Entry 2AMC (X-ray diffraction, 2.70 A resolution); this record covers chains A and B.

Chain A:
Protein: Phenylalanyl-tRNA synthetase alpha chain
Organism: Thermus thermophilus
Notes: EC 6.1.1.20
UniProtKB: P27001 (SYFA_THETH); residue numbers follow UniProt; this construct covers 85-350
Amino-acid sequence (266 residues; each row starts with the number of its first residue):
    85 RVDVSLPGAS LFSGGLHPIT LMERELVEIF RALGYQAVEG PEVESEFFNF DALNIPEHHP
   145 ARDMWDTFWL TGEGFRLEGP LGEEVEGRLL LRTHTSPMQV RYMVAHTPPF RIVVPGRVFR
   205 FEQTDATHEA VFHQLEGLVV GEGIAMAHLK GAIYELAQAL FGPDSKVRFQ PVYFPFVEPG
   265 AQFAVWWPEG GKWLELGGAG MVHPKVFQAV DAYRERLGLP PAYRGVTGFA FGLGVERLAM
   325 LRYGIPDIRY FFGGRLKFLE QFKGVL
Bound ions: Mg2+: Glu262 (shared with Glu461(B) of chain B)
Small-molecule neighbours: tyrosine (TYR): Trp149, Thr177, His178, Ser180, Arg204, Gln218, Glu220, Phe258, Phe260, Val261, Gly282, Ala283, Gly284, Ala314, Phe315, Gly316

Chain B:
Protein: Phenylalanyl-tRNA synthetase beta chain
Organism: Thermus thermophilus
Notes: EC 6.1.1.20
UniProtKB: P27002 (SYFB_THETH); residues 1-785 here = UniProt positions 1-785
Amino-acid sequence (785 residues; numbered 1 to 785; the number before each row is that of its first residue):
     1 MRVPFSWLKA YVPELESPEV LEERLAGLGF ETDRIERVFP IPRGVVFARV LEAHPIPGTR
    61 LKRLVLDAGR TVEVVSGAEN ARKGIGVALA LPGTELPGLG QKVGERVIQG VRSFGMALSP
   121 RELGVGEYGG GLLEFPEDAL PPGTPLSEAW PEEVVLDLEV TPNRPDALGL LGLARDLHAL
   181 GYALVEPEAA LKAEALPLPF ALKVEDPEGA PHFTLGYAFG LRVAPSPLWM QRALFAAGMR
   241 PINNVVDVTN YVMLERAQPM HAFDLRFVGE GIAVRRAREG ERLKTLDGVE RTLHPEDLVI
   301 AGWRGEESFP LGLAGVMGGA ESEVREDTEA IALEVACFDP VSIRKTARRH GLRTEASHRF
   361 ERGVDPLGQV PAQRRALSLL QALAGARVAE ALLEAGSPKP PEAIPFRPEY ANRLLGTSYP
   421 EAEQIAILKR LGCRVEGEGP TYRVTPPSHR LDLRLEEDLV EEVARIQGYE TIPLALPAFF
   481 PAPDNRGVEA PYRKEQRLRE VLSGLGFQEV YTYSFMDPED ARRFRLDPPR LLLLNPLAPE
   541 KAALRTHLFP GLVRVLKENL DLDRPERALL FEVGRVFRER EETHLAGLLF GEGVGLPWAK
   601 ERLSGYFLLK GYLEALFARL GLAFRVEAQA FPFLHPGVSG RVLVEGEEVG FLGALHPEIA
   661 QELELPPVHL FELRLPLPDK PLAFQDPSRH PAAFRDLAVV VPAPTPYGEV EALVREAAGP
   721 YLESLALFDL YQGPPLPEGH KSLAFHLRFR HPKRTLRDEE VEEAVSRVAE ALRARGFGLR
   781 GLDTP
Bound ions: Mg2+: Glu461 (shared with Glu262(A) of chain A)
Small-molecule neighbours: tyrosine (TYR): Pro259, Met260, His261, Leu286, Ala314, Gly315, Val316, Met317, Gly318, Glu323, Glu334, Phe338, Ala356, Phe360
UniProt features mapped onto this chain:
  - binding site (Mg(2+)): Asp452, Asp458, Glu461, Glu462

Interface between chain A and chain B:
Pairs across the interface (191):
  Leu90(A) - Trp598(B)
  Pro91(A) - Pro597(B)  hydrophobic
  Pro91(A) - Trp598(B)  hydrogen bond (backbone-side chain)
  Gly92(A) - Pro597(B)
  Ala93(A) - Gly595(B)
  Ala93(A) - Leu596(B)
  Ser94(A) - Arg567(B)  hydrogen bond (backbone-side chain)
  Ser94(A) - Gly593(B)
  Ser94(A) - Val594(B)
  Ser94(A) - Gly595(B)  hydrogen bond (backbone-backbone)
  Leu95(A) - Val594(B)
  Phe96(A) - Gly506(B)
  Phe96(A) - Arg567(B)
  Phe96(A) - Ala568(B)
  Phe96(A) - Leu569(B)  hydrophobic
  Phe96(A) - Leu589(B)  hydrophobic
  Phe96(A) - Tyr612(B)  hydrogen bond (backbone-side chain)
  Ser97(A) - Gly506(B)
  Gly98(A) - Ser503(B)  hydrogen bond (backbone-backbone)
  Gly98(A) - Gly506(B)  hydrogen bond (backbone-backbone)
  Gly98(A) - Phe507(B)
  Gly98(A) - Gln508(B)
  Gly99(A) - Ser503(B)
  Gly99(A) - Phe507(B)  hydrogen bond (backbone-backbone)
  Gly99(A) - Gln508(B)
  Gly99(A) - Glu509(B)  hydrogen bond (backbone-backbone)
  Gly99(A) - Phe571(B)
  Leu100(A) - Arg499(B)
  Leu100(A) - Ser503(B)
  Leu100(A) - Glu509(B)
  His101(A) - Glu509(B)  hydrogen bond (backbone-side chain)
  His101(A) - Tyr511(B)
  Ile103(A) - Tyr511(B)  hydrophobic
  Thr104(A) - Gln496(B)
  Thr104(A) - Arg499(B)
  Thr104(A) - Glu509(B)  hydrogen bond
  Thr104(A) - Tyr511(B)  hydrogen bond
  Glu107(A) - Tyr492(B)  hydrogen bond
  Arg108(A) - Glu500(B)  salt bridge
  Val111(A) - Tyr492(B)
  Arg115(A) - Glu489(B)  salt bridge
  Arg115(A) - Arg493(B)
  Gln120(A) - Asn485(B)  hydrogen bond (side chain-backbone)
  Gln120(A) - Gly487(B)
  Gln120(A) - Val488(B)
  Gln120(A) - Glu489(B)
  Ala121(A) - Glu489(B)
  Ala121(A) - Tyr492(B)
  Val122(A) - Val488(B)
  Glu123(A) - Tyr492(B)
  Glu123(A) - Arg575(B)
  Gly124(A) - Arg575(B)  hydrogen bond (backbone-side chain)
  Pro125(A) - Glu581(B)
  Glu126(A) - Ser514(B)  hydrogen bond
  Glu126(A) - Arg575(B)  salt bridge
  Glu126(A) - Phe577(B)
  Glu126(A) - Glu581(B)  hydrogen bond (backbone-side chain)
  Val127(A) - Leu531(B)  hydrophobic
  Val127(A) - Leu544(B)  hydrophobic
  Val127(A) - Phe577(B)  hydrophobic
  Val127(A) - Glu581(B)  hydrogen bond (backbone-side chain)
  His142(A) - Arg344(B)
  His142(A) - Lys345(B)
  Pro144(A) - Glu361(B)
  Asp147(A) - Arg344(B)  salt bridge
  Asp147(A) - Arg348(B)  salt bridge
  Met148(A) - Pro162(B)
  Thr151(A) - Asn535(B)  hydrogen bond (backbone-side chain)
  Phe152(A) - Phe515(B)  hydrophobic
  Phe152(A) - Leu533(B)  hydrophobic
  Phe152(A) - Asn535(B)
  Phe152(A) - Leu537(B)  hydrophobic
  Trp153(A) - Leu533(B)
  Trp153(A) - Leu534(B)  hydrogen bond (backbone-backbone)
  Trp153(A) - Asn535(B)  hydrogen bond (backbone-side chain)
  Leu154(A) - Leu532(B)
  Leu154(A) - Leu533(B)  hydrophobic
  Leu154(A) - Leu534(B)
  Leu154(A) - Leu544(B)  hydrophobic
  Thr155(A) - Arg530(B)
  Thr155(A) - Leu531(B)
  Thr155(A) - Leu532(B)  hydrogen bond (backbone-backbone)
  Thr155(A) - Leu534(B)
  Gly156(A) - Arg530(B)
  Glu157(A) - Arg530(B)  hydrogen bond (backbone-side chain)
  Gly158(A) - Arg530(B)  hydrogen bond (backbone-side chain)
  Gly158(A) - Glu579(B)
  Phe159(A) - Arg530(B)
  Phe159(A) - Leu531(B)  hydrophobic
  Phe159(A) - Glu579(B)
  Phe159(A) - Arg580(B)
  Phe159(A) - Glu581(B)
  Arg160(A) - Glu579(B)  hydrogen bond (backbone-backbone)
  Arg160(A) - Arg580(B)
  Glu162(A) - Arg580(B)  salt bridge
  Leu175(A) - Phe515(B)  hydrophobic
  Tyr186(A) - Asn485(B)  hydrogen bond
  Tyr186(A) - Val488(B)
  His190(A) - Asp484(B)
  His190(A) - Asn485(B)
  His190(A) - Val488(B)
  Thr191(A) - Ala482(B)
  Thr191(A) - Asp484(B)  hydrogen bond (backbone-side chain)
  Thr191(A) - Asn485(B)  hydrogen bond (backbone-side chain)
  Pro192(A) - Ala482(B)
  Pro193(A) - Phe479(B)  hydrophobic
  Pro193(A) - Phe480(B)
  Pro193(A) - Pro481(B)
  Pro193(A) - Ala482(B)  hydrogen bond (backbone-backbone)
  Pro193(A) - Asn485(B)  hydrogen bond (backbone-side chain)
  Phe194(A) - Phe479(B)
  Phe194(A) - Asn485(B)
  Arg195(A) - Pro477(B)  hydrogen bond (side chain-backbone)
  Arg195(A) - Phe479(B)
  Pro199(A) - Tyr492(B)  hydrophobic
  Arg201(A) - Tyr511(B)
  Arg201(A) - Thr512(B)  hydrogen bond (side chain-backbone)
  Arg201(A) - Ser514(B)  hydrogen bond
  Arg201(A) - Arg545(B)
  Phe203(A) - Ser514(B)
  Phe205(A) - Asn535(B)
  Phe205(A) - Pro536(B)
  Glu206(A) - Leu537(B)
  Glu213(A) - Tyr513(B)  hydrogen bond
  Ala214(A) - Leu537(B)  hydrophobic
  Val215(A) - Tyr513(B)  hydrophobic
  Val215(A) - Phe515(B)  hydrophobic
  His217(A) - Tyr511(B)
  Ile228(A) - Pro477(B)  hydrophobic
  Ala229(A) - Arg413(B)
  Ala229(A) - Leu414(B)
  Ala229(A) - Leu415(B)
  Ala229(A) - Gly416(B)
  Met230(A) - Leu414(B)  hydrogen bond (backbone-backbone)
  Met230(A) - Leu415(B)
  Met230(A) - Tyr469(B)  hydrophobic
  Met230(A) - Ile472(B)  hydrophobic
  Ala231(A) - Leu415(B)  hydrogen bond (backbone-backbone)
  Ala231(A) - Ile472(B)  hydrophobic
  Ala231(A) - Pro473(B)
  Ala231(A) - Leu474(B)
  Ala231(A) - Ala475(B)  hydrogen bond (backbone-backbone)
  His232(A) - Ala475(B)
  His232(A) - Leu476(B)
  His232(A) - Pro477(B)
  Lys234(A) - Tyr469(B)  hydrogen bond (side chain-backbone)
  Lys234(A) - Glu470(B)
  Lys234(A) - Ile472(B)  hydrogen bond (side chain-backbone)
  Lys234(A) - Leu474(B)
  Gly235(A) - Ala475(B)
  Gly235(A) - Leu476(B)
  Tyr238(A) - Leu474(B)  hydrophobic
  Phe253(A) - Tyr469(B)
  Gln254(A) - Ala26(B)
  Gln254(A) - Tyr469(B)
  Pro255(A) - Ala26(B)
  Pro255(A) - Gly27(B)
  Pro255(A) - Gly29(B)
  Pro255(A) - Arg465(B)
  Pro255(A) - Tyr469(B)  hydrophobic
  Tyr257(A) - Thr161(B)
  Tyr257(A) - Asn163(B)
  Glu262(A) - Glu457(B)
  Glu262(A) - Asp458(B)
  Glu262(A) - Glu461(B)
  Pro263(A) - Leu415(B)  hydrophobic
  Pro263(A) - Glu461(B)
  Pro263(A) - Tyr469(B)
  Gly264(A) - Glu461(B)  hydrogen bond (backbone-side chain)
  Gly264(A) - Tyr469(B)  hydrogen bond (backbone-side chain)
  Ala265(A) - Tyr469(B)  hydrophobic
  Gln266(A) - Glu31(B)  hydrogen bond
  Met285(A) - Leu414(B)
  His287(A) - Leu455(B)
  Pro288(A) - Glu457(B)
  Thr311(A) - Leu414(B)
  Phe335(A) - Tyr511(B)
  Phe336(A) - Tyr511(B)
  Phe336(A) - Thr512(B)
  Phe336(A) - Tyr513(B)
  Gly338(A) - Asn559(B)  hydrogen bond (backbone-side chain)
  Arg339(A) - Asn559(B)
  Arg339(A) - Leu562(B)
  Arg339(A) - Asp563(B)  salt bridge
  Leu340(A) - Asn559(B)  hydrogen bond (backbone-side chain)
  Leu340(A) - Leu570(B)  hydrophobic
  Lys341(A) - Asp563(B)
  Leu343(A) - Gln508(B)
  Leu343(A) - Glu509(B)
  Leu343(A) - Val510(B)  hydrophobic
  Lys347(A) - Gln508(B)
Also at the interface, not in a pair above, chain A (99 interface residues in all): Tyr119, His143, Glu168, Leu173, Arg176, Val223, Val224, Ala236, Glu239, Val256, Glu279, Glu344
Also at the interface, not in a pair above, chain B (94 interface residues in all): Leu28, Val341, Arg362, Tyr410, Val460, Ala478, Arg486, Leu505, Pro565, Leu608

Summary:
99 residues of chain A and 94 residues of chain B are in contact, with 43 hydrogen bonds and 7 salt bridges.
Among the polar pairs are Arg108(A)-Glu500(B), Arg115(A)-Glu489(B) and Glu126(A)-Arg575(B). Chain A binds
tyrosine. Bound to chain B: tyrosine.
Chain A is Phenylalanyl-tRNA synthetase alpha chain and chain B is Phenylalanyl-tRNA synthetase beta chain,
both from Thermus thermophilus; the structure, Crystal structure of Phenylalanyl-tRNA synthetase complexed
with L-tyrosine, was determined by X-ray diffraction (same publication as 2AKW and 2ALY).
